4OR1 - chain A; structure by X-ray diffraction, 3.00 A resolution.

Chain A:
Protein: Invasin homolog AafB, Major fimbrial subunit of aggregative adherence fimbria II AafA chimeric construct
From: Escherichia coli
Notes: fragment: AAF/II pilus minor pilin, and
UniProt: chimeric construct of Q9X4L4, O30595: residues 1-123 from Q9X4L4 (Q9X4L4_ECOLX) positions 24-146 (UniProt number = residue number + 23); residues 134-143 from O30595 positions 25-34 (UniProt number = residue number - 109)
Sequence (155 residues; row label = number of the first residue in the row; numbers below 1 keep their minus sign (Met-11 is residue -11)):
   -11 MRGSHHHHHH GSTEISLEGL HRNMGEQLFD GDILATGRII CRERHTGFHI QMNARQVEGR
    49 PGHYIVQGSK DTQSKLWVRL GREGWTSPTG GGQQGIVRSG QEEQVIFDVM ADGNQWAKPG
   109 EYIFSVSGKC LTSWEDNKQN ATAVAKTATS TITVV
Disordered / not traced: -11 to -1, 10, 77-81, 121-129
Differences from the reference sequence: initiating methionine (-11); expression tag (-10 to 0); linker (124-133)
Disulfide bonds: Cys29-Cys118

Overview:
Chain A is Invasin homolog AafB, Major fimbrial subunit of aggregative adherence fimbria II AafA chimeric
construct (Escherichia coli); the structure, Structure and mechanism of fibronectin binding and biofilm
formation of enteroaggregative Escherischia coli AAF fimbriae, was determined by X-ray diffraction, deposited
together with 4PH8 and 4PHX.
